1NZB - chains H and E of the 8 polymer chains in the assembly; structure by X-ray diffraction, 3.10 A resolution.

Chain H:
Molecule: loxP DNA
Sequence (37 nucleotides; each row starts with the number of its first residue):
   100 GGATAACTTC GTATAGCATA CATTATACGA AGTTATC

Chain E:
Molecule: Cre recombinase
Source organism: Enterobacteria phage P1
Reference sequence: P06956 (RECR_BPP1); residue numbers follow UniProt; this construct covers 1-343
Chain sequence (343 residues; each row starts with the number of its first residue):
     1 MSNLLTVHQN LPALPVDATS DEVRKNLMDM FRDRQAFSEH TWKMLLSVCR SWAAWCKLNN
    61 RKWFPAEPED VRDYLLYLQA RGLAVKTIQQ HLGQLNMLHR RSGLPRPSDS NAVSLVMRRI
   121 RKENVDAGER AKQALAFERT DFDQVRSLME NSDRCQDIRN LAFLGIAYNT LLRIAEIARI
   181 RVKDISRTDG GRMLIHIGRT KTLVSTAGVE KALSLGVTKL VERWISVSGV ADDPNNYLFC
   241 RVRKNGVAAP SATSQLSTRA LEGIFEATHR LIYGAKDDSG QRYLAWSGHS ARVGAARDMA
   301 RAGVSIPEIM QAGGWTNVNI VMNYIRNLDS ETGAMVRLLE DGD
Unresolved in the structure: 1-20, 342-343
Curated features (UniProtKB/Swiss-Prot):
  - active site: Arg173, His289, Arg292, Trp315, Tyr324 (O-(3'-phospho-DNA)-tyrosine intermediate)
Reported in the primary citation:
  - catalytic residues: Arg173, His289, Arg292, Trp315, Tyr324
  - catalytic residues: Lys201 (citing earlier work)
  - binding site for loxP DNA: Lys86, Arg173, Lys201, Arg292, Trp315, Tyr324
  - binding site for loxP DNA: Arg121
  - binding site for loxP DNA (chain H): Arg100

Interface between chain H and chain E:
Residue-residue contacts (50; chain H residue first):
  DT103(H) - Lys244(E)  hydrogen bond to the base
  DA104(H) - Lys244(E)  sugar contact
  DA105(H) - Gln156(E)  phosphate contact
  DA105(H) - Val242(E)  sugar contact
  DA105(H) - Arg243(E)  sugar contact
  DA105(H) - Lys244(E)  sugar contact
  DC106(H) - Arg159(E)  salt bridge to the phosphate
  DC106(H) - Arg241(E)  phosphate contact
  DC106(H) - Val242(E)  hydrogen bond to the phosphate
  DT107(H) - Gln255(E)  phosphate contact
  DT107(H) - Leu256(E)  phosphate contact
  DT107(H) - Ser257(E)  hydrogen bond to the phosphate
  DT107(H) - Ala260(E)  phosphate contact
  DT108(H) - Arg259(E)  base contact
  DC109(H) - Arg259(E)  base contact
  DG110(H) - Arg50(E)  sugar contact
  DT111(H) - Lys43(E)  hydrogen bond to the base
  DT111(H) - Met44(E)  base contact
  DT111(H) - Ser47(E)  hydrogen bond to the phosphate
  DT111(H) - Arg50(E)  salt bridge to the phosphate
  DA112(H) - Met44(E)  hydrogen bond to the base
  DA112(H) - Arg81(E)  salt bridge to the phosphate
  DA112(H) - Leu83(E)  phosphate contact
  DA112(H) - Thr87(E)  sugar contact
  DA112(H) - His91(E)  salt bridge to the phosphate
  DA112(H) - Arg282(E)  hydrogen bond to the base
  DT113(H) - Met44(E)  base contact
  DT113(H) - Leu83(E)  phosphate contact
  DT113(H) - Ala84(E)  hydrogen bond to the phosphate
  DT113(H) - Thr87(E)  hydrogen bond to the phosphate
  DT113(H) - Gln90(E)  base contact
  DT113(H) - Arg282(E)  hydrogen bond to the sugar
  DA114(H) - Lys86(E)  base contact
  DA114(H) - Gln90(E)  base contact
  DA114(H) - Ala131(E)  phosphate contact
  DA114(H) - Lys132(E)  hydrogen bond to the phosphate
  DA114(H) - Tyr283(E)  sugar contact
  DG115(H) - Lys86(E)  hydrogen bond to the base
  DG115(H) - Gln133(E)  phosphate contact
  DG115(H) - Arg173(E)  phosphate contact
  DG115(H) - Tyr324(E)  hydrogen bond to the phosphate
  DC116(H) - Arg173(E)  salt bridge to the phosphate
  DC116(H) - Arg292(E)  salt bridge to the phosphate
  DC116(H) - Trp315(E)  hydrogen bond to the phosphate
  DC116(H) - Ile320(E)  phosphate contact
  DA117(H) - Thr202(E)  hydrogen bond to the phosphate
  DA117(H) - Asn317(E)  hydrogen bond to the base
  DT118(H) - Thr202(E)  phosphate contact
  DT118(H) - Leu203(E)  hydrogen bond to the phosphate
  DT118(H) - Val204(E)  phosphate contact
Other interface residues (no listed pair), chain H (17 interface residues in all): DA102
Other interface residues (no listed pair), chain E (43 interface residues in all): Gly82, Arg154, Lys201, Thr206, Cys240, His289, Thr316

In short:
The interface between chain H and chain E involves 17 residues on one side and 43 on the other; the contacts
include 17 hydrogen bonds and 6 salt bridges. Polar contacts include DT103(H)-Lys244(E), DT111(H)-Lys43(E) and
DA112(H)-Met44(E). From the paper: catalytic residues Arg173(E), His289(E) and Arg292(E) among others; a
binding site for loxP DNA at Lys86(E), Arg173(E) and Lys201(E) among others.
Here chain H is loxP DNA and chain E is Cre recombinase (Enterobacteria phage P1). Entry 1NZB (Crystal
structure of wild type Cre recombinase-loxP synapse) was determined by X-ray diffraction (same publication as
1OUQ, 1Q3U and 1Q3V).
